Entry 5X2E (X-ray diffraction, 1.30 A resolution); this record covers chain A.

# Chain A
Molecule: Tegumental protein 20.8 kDa
Source organism: Clonorchis sinensis
Notes: fragment: Calmodulin domain
Reference sequence: Q2PMV7 (Q2PMV7_CLOSI); residue numbers follow UniProt; this construct covers 2-81
Sequence (80 residues; row label = number of the first residue in the row):
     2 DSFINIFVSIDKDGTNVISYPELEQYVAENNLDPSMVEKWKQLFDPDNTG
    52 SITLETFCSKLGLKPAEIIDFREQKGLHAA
Bound ions: Ca2+: Asp12, Asp14, Thr16, Val18, Glu23
From the paper describing this entry:
  - Ca2+ coordination: Asp12, Asp14, Thr16, Val18, Glu23

# Overview
The Ca2+ site is built by Asp12, Asp14, Thr16, Val18 and Glu23. The paper reports Ca2+ coordination by Asp12,
Asp14 and Thr16 among others.
Chain A is Tegumental protein 20.8 kDa (Clonorchis sinensis); the structure, Crystal structure of Calmodulin
like domain of CsTAL3 (1-81aa), was determined by X-ray diffraction, deposited together with 5X2D.
